PDB entry 1ENU | X-ray diffraction, 1.95 A resolution | chain A

Chain A:
Protein: tRNA-guanine transglycosylase
Source organism: Zymomonas mobilis
Notes: EC 2.4.2.29
Reference sequence: P28720 (TGT_ZYMMO); residues 1-386 here = UniProt positions 1-386
Chain sequence (386 residues; row label = number of the first residue in the row):
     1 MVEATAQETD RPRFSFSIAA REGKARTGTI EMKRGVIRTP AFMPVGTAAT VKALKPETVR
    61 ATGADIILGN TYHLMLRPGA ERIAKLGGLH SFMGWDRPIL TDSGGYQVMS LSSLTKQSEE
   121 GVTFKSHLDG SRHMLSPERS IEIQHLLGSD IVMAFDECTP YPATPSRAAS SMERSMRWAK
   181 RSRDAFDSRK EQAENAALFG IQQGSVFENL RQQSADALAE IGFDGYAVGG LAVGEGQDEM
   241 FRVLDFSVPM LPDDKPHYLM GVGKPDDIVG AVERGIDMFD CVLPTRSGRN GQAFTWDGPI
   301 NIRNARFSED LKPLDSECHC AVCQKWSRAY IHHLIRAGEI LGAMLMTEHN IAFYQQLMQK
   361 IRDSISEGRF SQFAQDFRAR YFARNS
Not modelled in the structure: 1-10, 383-386
UniProt features mapped onto this chain:
  - region (RNA binding): Gly261 to Asp267, Thr285 to Arg289
  - active site: Asp102 (Proton acceptor), Asp280 (Nucleophile)
  - binding site (substrate): Asp102 to Tyr106, Asp156, Gln203, Gly230
  - binding site (Zn(2+)): Cys318, Cys320, Cys323, His349
Metal / ion sites: Zn2+: Cys318, Cys320, Cys323, His349
Small-molecule neighbours: 4-aminophthalhydrazide (APZ): Asp102, Tyr106, Asp156, Cys158, Ile201, Gln203, Gly229, Gly230, Leu231, Ala232, Val233, Met260, Gly261

Summary:
Ligands of chain A: 4-aminophthalhydrazide. The Zn2+ site is built by Cys318, Cys320, Cys323 and His349.
Curated annotation (UniProt) lists active-site residues Asp102 and Asp280, 8 substrate-binding residues and 4
Zn2+-binding residues.
Chain A is tRNA-guanine transglycosylase (Zymomonas mobilis); the structure, A new target for shigellosis:
Rational design and crystallographic studies of inhibitors of tRNA-guanine transglycosylase, was determined by
X-ray diffraction together with 1F3E from the same study.
